PDB entry 8I9Y | electron microscopy, 3.10 A resolution | chains C1 and LP of the 59 polymer chains in the assembly

# Chain C1
Molecule: 3341-nt RNA strand
Source organism: Chaetomium thermophilum
Sequence (3341 nucleotides; numbered 1 to 3341; the number before each row is that of its first residue):
     1 GGUUGACCUC GGAUCAGGUA GGAGGACCCG CUGAACUUAA GCAUAUCAAU AAGCGGAGGA
    61 AAAGAAACCA ACAGGGAUUG CCCUAGUAAC GGCGAGUGAA GCGGCAACAG CUCAAAUUUG
   121 AAAGCUGGCU UCGGCCCGCG UUGUAAUUUG GAGAGGAUGC UUUGGGCGAG GCUCCUUCUG
   181 AGUUCCCUGG AACGGGACGC CACAGAGGGU GAGAGCCCCG UAUAGUUGGA AGCCAAGCCU
   241 GUGUAAAGCU CCUUCGACGA GUCGAGUAGU UUGGGAAUGC UGCUCAAAAU GGGAGGUAAA
   301 UUUCUUCUAA AGCUAAAUAC CGGCCAGAGA CCGAUAGCGC ACAAGUAGAG UGAUCGAAAG
   361 AUGAAAAGCA CUUUGAAAAG AGGGUUAAAU AGCACGUGAA AUUGUUGAAA GGGAAGCGCU
   421 UGUGACCAGA CUUGCGCCCG GCGGAUCAUC CGGUGUUCUC ACCGGUGCAC UCCGCCGGGC
   481 UCAGGCCAGC AUCGGUUCUG GCGGGGGGAU AAAGGCCCAG GGAAUGUGGC UCCUCCGGGA
   541 GUGUUAUAGC CCUGGGUGUA AUACCCUCGC CGGGACCGAG GACCGCGCUC UGCAAGGAUG
   601 CUGGCGUAAU GGUCACCAGC GACCCGUCUU GAAACACGGA CCAAGGAGUC AAGGUUUUGC
   661 GCGAGUGUUU GGGUGUAAAA CCCGCACGCG UAAUGAAAGU GAACGUAGGU GAGAGCUUCG
   721 GCGCAUCAUC GACCGAUCCU GAUGUAUUCG GAUGGAUUUG AGUAGGAGCG UUAAGCCUUG
   781 GACCCGAAAG AUGGUGAACU AUGCUUGGAU AGGGUGAAGC CAGAGGAAAC UCUGGUGGAG
   841 GCUCGCAGCG GUUCUGACGU GCAAAUCGAU CGUCAAAUCU GAGCAUGGGG GCGAAAGACU
   901 AAUCGAACCA UCUAGUAGCU GGUUACCGCC GAAGUUUCCC UCAGGAUAGC AGUGUCGACC
   961 UUCAGUUUUA UGAGGUAAAG CGAAUGAUUA GGGACUCGGG GGCGAUUUUU AGCCUUCAUC
  1021 CAUUCUCAAA CUUUAAAUAU GUAAGAAGCC CUUGUUACUU AACUGAACGU GGGCAUUCGA
  1081 AUGUAUCGAC ACUAGUGGGC CAUUUUUGGU AAGCAGAACU GGCGAUGCGG GAUGAACCGA
  1141 ACGCGGGGUU AAGGUGCCGG AGUGGACGCU CAUCAGACAC CACAAAAGGC GUUAGUACAU
  1201 CUUGACAGCA GGACGGUGGC CAUGGAAGUC GGAAUCCGCU AAGGACUGUG UAACAACUCA
  1261 CCUGCCGAAU GUACUAGCCC UGAAAAUGGA UGGCGCUCAA GCGUCCCACC CAUACCCCGC
  1321 CCUCAGGGUA GAAACGAUGC CCUGAGGAGU AGGCGGCCGU GGAGGUCAGU GACGAAGCCU
  1381 AGGGCGUGAG CCCGGGUCGA ACGGCCUCUA GUGCAGAUCU UGGUGGUAGU AGCAAAUACU
  1441 UCAAUGAGAA CUUGAAGGAC CGAAGUGGGG AAAGGUUCCA UGUGAACAGC GGUUGGACAU
  1501 GGGUUAGUCG AUCCUAAGCC AUAGGGAAGU UCCGUUUCAA AGGGGCACUC GUGCCCCGUG
  1561 UGGCGAAAGG GAAGCCGGUU AAUAUUCCGG CACCUGGAUG UGGGUUUUGC GCGGCAACGC
  1621 AACUGAACGC GGAGACGACG GCGGGGGCCC CGGGCAGAGU UCUCUUUUCU UCUUAACGGU
  1681 CUAUCACCCU GGAAACAGUU UGUCUGGAGA UAGGGUUUAA UGGCCGGAAG AGCCCGACAC
  1741 UUCUGUCGGG UCCGGUGCGC UCUCGACGUC CCUUGAAAAU CCGCGGGAGG GAAUAAUUCU
  1801 CACGCCAGGU CGUACUCAUA ACCGCAGCAG GUCCCCAAGG UGAACAGCCU CUGGUUGAUA
  1861 GAACAAUGUA GAUAAGGGAA GUCGGCAAAA UAGAUCCGUA ACUUCGGGAA AAGGAUUGGC
  1921 UCUAAGGGUU GGGCACGUUG GGCUUUGGGC GGACGCCCUG GGAGCAGAGG GCCUCUAGCC
  1981 GGGCAACCGG CCGGCGGCCC UCAGCACCCG GGGUUGAAGC CCUUAGCAGG CUUCGGCCGU
  2041 CCGGCGUGCG GUUAACAACC AACUUAGAAC UGGUACGGAC AGGGGGAAUC UGACUGUCUA
  2101 AUUAAAACAU AGCAUUGCGA UGGCCAGAAA GUGGUGUUGA CGCAAUGUGA UUUCUGCCCA
  2161 GUGCUCUGAA UGUCAAAGUG AAGAAAUUCA ACCAAGCGCG GGUAAACGGC GGGAGUAACU
  2221 AUGACUCUCU UAAGGUAGCC AAAUGCCUCG UCAUCUAAUU AGUGACGCGC AUGAAUGGAU
  2281 UAACGAGAUU CCCACUGUCC CUAUCUACUA UCUAGCGAAA CCACAGCCAA GGGAACGGGC
  2341 UUGGCAAAAU CAGCGGGGAA AGAAGACCCU GUUGAGCUUG ACUCUAGUUU GACAUUGUGA
  2401 AAAGACAUAG GAGGUGUAGA AUAGGUGGGA GCUUCGGCGC CAGUGAAAUA CCACUACUCC
  2461 UAUUGUUUUU UUACUUAUUC AAUGAAGCGG GGCUGGACUU GCGUCCAACU UCUGGAGUUA
  2521 AGGUCCUUCG CGGGCCGACC CGGGUUGAAG ACAUUGUCAG GUGGGGAGUU UGGCUGGGGC
  2581 GGCACAUCUG UUAAACCAUA ACGCAGGUGU CCUAAGGGGG GCUCAUGGAG AACAGAAAUC
  2641 UCCAGUAGAA CAAAAGGGUA AAAGUCCCCU UGAUUUUGAU UUUCAGUGUG AAUACAAACC
  2701 AUGAAAGUGU GGCCUAUCGA UCCUUUAGUC CCUCGAAAUU UGAGGCUAGA GGUGCCAGAA
  2761 AAGUUACCAC AGGGAUAACU GGCUUGUGGC GGCCAAGCGU UCAUAGCGAC GUCGCUUUUU
  2821 GAUCCUUCGA UGUCGGCUCU UCCUAUCAUA CCGAAGCAGA AUUCGGUAAG CGUUGGAUUG
  2881 UUCACCCACU AAUAGGGAAC GUGAGCUGGG UUUAGACCGU CGUGAGACAG GUUAGUUUUA
  2941 CCCUACUGAU GAACUCGUCG CAAUGGUAAU UCAGCUUAGU ACGAGAGGAA CCGCUGAUUC
  3001 AGAUAAUUGG UUUUUGCGGU UGUCCGACCG GGCAGUGCCG CGAAGCUACC AUCUGCUGGA
  3061 UAAUGGCUGA ACGCCUCUAA GUCAGAAUCC AUGCCAGAAC GCGACGAUAC UACCCGCACG
  3121 UUGUAGACGU AUAAGAAUAG GCUCCGGCCU CGUAUCCUAG CAGGCGAUUC CUCCGCCGGC
  3181 CUCGAAGUGG CCGUCGGUAA UUCGCGUAUU GCAAUUUAGA CACGCGCGGG AUCAAAUCCU
  3241 UUGCAGACGA CUUAGAUGUG CGAAAGGGUC CUGUAAGCAG UAGAGUAGCC UUGUUGUUAC
  3301 GAUCUGCUGA GGGUAAGCCC UCCUUCGCCU AGAUUUCCCA G
Not modelled in the structure: 1-2, 693-706, 847-854, 865-867, 901-905, 987-1028, 1879-2294, 2485-2545, 2571-2721, 2753-2756, 2801-2804, 2822-2828, 2833, 2909-2914, 2937-2940, 3338-3341

# Chain LP
Name: 60S ribosomal protein l17-like protein
Source organism: Chaetomium thermophilum
UniProt: G0SGY1 (G0SGY1_CHATD); numbering as in UniProt (aligned over 1-187)
Sequence (187 residues; each row starts with the number of its first residue):
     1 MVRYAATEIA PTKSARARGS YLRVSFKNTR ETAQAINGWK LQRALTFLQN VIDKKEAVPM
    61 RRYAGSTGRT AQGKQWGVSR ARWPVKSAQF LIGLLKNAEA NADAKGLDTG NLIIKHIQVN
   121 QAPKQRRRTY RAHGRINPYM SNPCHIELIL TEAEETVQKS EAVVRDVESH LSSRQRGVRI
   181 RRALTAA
Not modelled in the structure: 1-2, 155-168, 186-187

# How chain C1 and chain LP interact
Contacting residue pairs (121):
  U374(C1) - Asn97(LP)  hydrogen bond to the base
  U374(C1) - Ala100(LP)  sugar contact
  G380(C1) - Tyr4(LP)  phosphate contact
  G380(C1) - Ala17(LP)  sugar contact
  G380(C1) - Arg18(LP)  sugar contact
  G380(C1) - Asn97(LP)  hydrogen bond to the sugar
  G380(C1) - Asn101(LP)  hydrogen bond to the base
  A381(C1) - Tyr4(LP)  hydrogen bond to the phosphate
  A381(C1) - Arg16(LP)  sugar contact
  A381(C1) - Arg18(LP)  phosphate contact
  A381(C1) - Asn101(LP)  hydrogen bond to the sugar
  A381(C1) - Lys105(LP)  sugar contact
  U390(C1) - Arg3(LP)  hydrogen bond to the sugar
  A394(C1) - Tyr21(LP)  stacking on the base
  U403(C1) - Phe26(LP)  sugar contact
  U403(C1) - Tyr63(LP)  hydrogen bond to the phosphate
  U403(C1) - Asn120(LP)  base contact
  U403(C1) - Gln121(LP)  sugar contact
  G404(C1) - Ala5(LP)  base contact
  G404(C1) - Phe26(LP)  sugar contact
  G404(C1) - Arg30(LP)  phosphate contact
  G404(C1) - Arg62(LP)  salt bridge to the phosphate
  G404(C1) - Tyr63(LP)  hydrogen bond to the phosphate
  G404(C1) - Gln118(LP)  hydrogen bond to the base
  G404(C1) - Val119(LP)  hydrogen bond to the sugar
  G404(C1) - Asn120(LP)  sugar contact
  U405(C1) - Arg30(LP)  salt bridge to the phosphate
  U405(C1) - Gln34(LP)  hydrogen bond to the phosphate
  U405(C1) - Arg62(LP)  salt bridge to the phosphate
  U405(C1) - His116(LP)  hydrogen bond to the sugar
  U405(C1) - Ile117(LP)  sugar contact
  U406(C1) - Asn37(LP)  phosphate contact
  G604(C1) - Ser172(LP)  sugar contact
  G604(C1) - Ser173(LP)  phosphate contact
  G604(C1) - Arg174(LP)  hydrogen bond to the sugar
  C605(C1) - Leu171(LP)  sugar contact
  C605(C1) - Arg176(LP)  salt bridge to the phosphate
  G606(C1) - His170(LP)  phosphate contact
  U607(C1) - His170(LP)  sugar contact
  A608(C1) - His170(LP)  phosphate contact
  U1424(C1) - Arg126(LP)  salt bridge to the phosphate
  G1425(C1) - Gln121(LP)  phosphate contact
  G1425(C1) - Lys124(LP)  salt bridge to the phosphate
  A1428(C1) - Lys27(LP)  sugar contact
  G1429(C1) - Ser25(LP)  hydrogen bond to the base
  G1429(C1) - Lys27(LP)  salt bridge to the phosphate
  G1429(C1) - Asn28(LP)  base contact
  G1429(C1) - Tyr63(LP)  phosphate contact
  G1429(C1) - Ala64(LP)  phosphate contact
  G1429(C1) - Gly65(LP)  hydrogen bond to the phosphate
  G1429(C1) - Asn142(LP)  base contact
  U1430(C1) - Gly65(LP)  phosphate contact
  U1430(C1) - Ser66(LP)  sugar contact
  U1430(C1) - Arg82(LP)  salt bridge to the phosphate
  A1486(C1) - Arg23(LP)  salt bridge to the phosphate
  C1487(C1) - Arg23(LP)  salt bridge to the phosphate
  C1487(C1) - Arg127(LP)  salt bridge to the phosphate
  A1488(C1) - Arg127(LP)  salt bridge to the phosphate
  G1489(C1) - Arg127(LP)  phosphate contact
  G1489(C1) - Tyr139(LP)  base contact
  C1490(C1) - Arg127(LP)  salt bridge to the phosphate
  C1825(C1) - Gly134(LP)  hydrogen bond to the base
  A1826(C1) - Tyr130(LP)  stacking on the base
  U2313(C1) - Lys54(LP)  sugar contact
  U2313(C1) - Gly68(LP)  hydrogen bond to the phosphate
  U2313(C1) - Arg82(LP)  salt bridge to the phosphate
  U2313(C1) - Trp83(LP)  phosphate contact
  A2314(C1) - Lys54(LP)  sugar contact
  A2314(C1) - Arg82(LP)  salt bridge to the phosphate
  A2314(C1) - Trp83(LP)  hydrogen bond to the phosphate
  A2314(C1) - Val85(LP)  phosphate contact
  G2315(C1) - Pro84(LP)  phosphate contact
  G2315(C1) - Val85(LP)  hydrogen bond to the phosphate
  G2315(C1) - Lys86(LP)  phosphate contact
  C2316(C1) - Lys86(LP)  phosphate contact
  C2316(C1) - Arg127(LP)  hydrogen bond to the phosphate
  G2317(C1) - Arg127(LP)  salt bridge to the phosphate
  G2317(C1) - Tyr139(LP)  phosphate contact
  G2317(C1) - Ser141(LP)  phosphate contact
  A2318(C1) - Asn137(LP)  hydrogen bond to the sugar
  A2318(C1) - Pro138(LP)  sugar contact
  A2318(C1) - Tyr139(LP)  phosphate contact
  A2318(C1) - Met140(LP)  hydrogen bond to the phosphate
  A2318(C1) - Asn142(LP)  phosphate contact
  A2319(C1) - Arg135(LP)  hydrogen bond to the sugar
  A2319(C1) - Pro138(LP)  phosphate contact
  A2320(C1) - Arg135(LP)  salt bridge to the phosphate
  A2349(C1) - Arg80(LP)  hydrogen bond to the sugar
  U2350(C1) - Arg80(LP)  sugar contact
  C2351(C1) - Ser66(LP)  hydrogen bond to the phosphate
  C2351(C1) - Arg69(LP)  hydrogen bond to the base
  A2352(C1) - Ser66(LP)  phosphate contact
  A2949(C1) - Arg69(LP)  hydrogen bond to the base
  U2950(C1) - Ser79(LP)  hydrogen bond to the sugar
  A2952(C1) - Gly77(LP)  sugar contact
  A3162(C1) - Arg181(LP)  salt bridge to the phosphate
  U3210(C1) - Ser173(LP)  sugar contact
  U3210(C1) - Arg174(LP)  sugar contact
  U3210(C1) - Gly177(LP)  base contact
  U3210(C1) - Val178(LP)  base contact
  U3210(C1) - Arg181(LP)  hydrogen bond to the base
  G3211(C1) - Ser173(LP)  hydrogen bond to the phosphate
  G3211(C1) - Arg174(LP)  phosphate contact
  A3214(C1) - Arg174(LP)  salt bridge to the phosphate
  U3217(C1) - Gln175(LP)  base contact
  U3217(C1) - Arg179(LP)  hydrogen bond to the base
  A3218(C1) - Arg182(LP)  hydrogen bond to the base
  U3237(C1) - Lys74(LP)  hydrogen bond to the phosphate
  U3237(C1) - Gln75(LP)  hydrogen bond to the sugar
  C3238(C1) - Ala71(LP)  sugar contact
  C3238(C1) - Gln72(LP)  phosphate contact
  C3238(C1) - Lys74(LP)  salt bridge to the phosphate
  C3238(C1) - Gln75(LP)  sugar contact
  C3239(C1) - Gln72(LP)  hydrogen bond to the phosphate
  C3248(C1) - Arg69(LP)  hydrogen bond to the base
  G3249(C1) - Arg69(LP)  sugar contact
  A3250(C1) - Ala71(LP)  phosphate contact
  A3250(C1) - Lys74(LP)  salt bridge to the phosphate
  A3333(C1) - Arg43(LP)  hydrogen bond to the sugar
  U3334(C1) - Arg43(LP)  sugar contact
  U3334(C1) - Gln75(LP)  base contact
Interface residues without a listed pair, chain C1 (61 interface residues in all): G382, G603, C2312, C3161, U3240, A3247
Interface residues without a listed pair, chain LP (78 interface residues in all): Val24, Lys55, Glu56, Thr67, Thr70, Lys96, Ile136, Thr185

# Overview
61 residues of chain C1 and 78 residues of chain LP are in contact; the contacts include 37 hydrogen bonds, 21
salt bridges and 2 aromatic stacking contacts. Polar contacts include U374(C1)-Asn97(LP), G380(C1)-Asn101(LP)
and G404(C1)-Gln118(LP).
Here chain C1 is a 3341-nt RNA strand and chain LP is 60S ribosomal protein l17-like protein, both from
Chaetomium thermophilum. Entry 8I9Y (Cryo-EM structure of a Chaetomium thermophilum pre-60S ribosomal subunit
- Ytm1-2) was determined by electron microscopy together with 8I9P, 8I9T, 8I9V, 8I9W, 8I9X, 8I9Z and 8IA0 from
the same study.
